Entry 4DPK (X-ray diffraction, 2.05 A resolution); this record covers chains A and C of the 4 polymer chains in the assembly.

== Chain A (and C) ==
Molecule: Malonyl-CoA/succinyl-CoA reductase
Source organism: Sulfolobus tokodaii
Notes: EC 1.2.1.75, 1.2.1.76; chain C of this document is another copy of the same molecule, construct and numbering; everything in this record applies to it too
Reference sequence: Q96YK1 (Q96YK1_SULTO); residues 1-359 here = UniProt positions 1-359
Sequence (359 residues; row label = number of the first residue in the row):
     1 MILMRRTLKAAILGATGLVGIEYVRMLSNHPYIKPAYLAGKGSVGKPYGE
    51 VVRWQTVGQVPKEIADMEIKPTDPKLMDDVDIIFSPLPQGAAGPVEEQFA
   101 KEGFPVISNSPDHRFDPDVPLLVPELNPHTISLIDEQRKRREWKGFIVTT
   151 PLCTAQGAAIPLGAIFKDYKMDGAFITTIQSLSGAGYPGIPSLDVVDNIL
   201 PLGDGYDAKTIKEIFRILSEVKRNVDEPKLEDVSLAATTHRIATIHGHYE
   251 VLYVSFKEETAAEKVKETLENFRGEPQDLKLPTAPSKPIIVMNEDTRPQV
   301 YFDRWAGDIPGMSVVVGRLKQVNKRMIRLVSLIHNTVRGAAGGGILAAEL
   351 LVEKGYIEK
Unresolved in the structure: 1-5
UniProt features mapped onto this chain:
  - active site: Cys153 (Acyl-thioester intermediate), His248 (Proton acceptor)
  - binding site (NADP(+)): Thr16 to Val19, Ser183, Gly184, Asn335, Thr336
From the paper describing this entry:
  - catalytic residues: Cys153, His248
  - binding site for phosphate ion: Gln180, Arg241, His248 (proposed by the authors, not directly observed)
  - specificity-determining residues: Leu152, Tyr206, Arg241 (proposed by the authors, not directly observed)
  - catalytic residues: Arg114, Thr154, Lys209 (proposed by the authors, not directly observed)
  - contacts within the chain: Leu152-Tyr206, Thr154-Tyr206, Gln180-Tyr206, Leu202-Tyr206

== Chain A / chain C interface ==
Contacting residue pairs (17; chain A residue first):
  Arg53(A) with Phe302(C)
  Trp54(A) with Phe302(C)
  Gln55(A) with Tyr301(C); Phe302(C)
  Val57(A) with Val57(C), hydrophobic
  Gln59(A) with Phe302(C); Trp305(C); Ala306(C)
  Ile245(A) with Tyr301(C), hydrophobic
  Tyr301(A) with Gln55(C); Ile245(C), hydrophobic
  Phe302(A) with Arg53(C); Trp54(C); Gln55(C); Gln59(C), hydrogen bond (backbone-side chain)
  Trp305(A) with Gln59(C)
  Ala306(A) with Gln59(C)
Other interface residues (no listed pair), chain C (11 interface residues in all): Thr56

== Overview ==
The interface between chain A and chain C involves 10 residues on one side and 11 on the other; the contacts
include 1 hydrogen bond. The hydrogen-bonded pair is Phe302(A)-Gln59(C). From the paper: catalytic residues
Cys153(A), His248(A) and Arg114(A) among others; a binding site for phosphate ion at Gln180(A), Arg241(A) and
His248(A).
Chain A and chain C are both Malonyl-CoA/succinyl-CoA reductase (Sulfolobus tokodaii); the structure,
Structure of malonyl-coenzyme A reductase from crenarchaeota, was determined by X-ray diffraction together
with 4DPL and 4DPM from the same study.
